PDB entry 1FZ5 | X-ray diffraction, 2.40 A resolution | chains B and C of the 6 polymer chains in the assembly

== Chain B ==
Molecule: Methane monooxygenase component A, alpha chain
From: Methylococcus capsulatus
Notes: EC 1.14.13.25
UniProt: P22869 (MEMA_METCA); numbering as in UniProt (aligned over 1-527)
Chain sequence (527 residues; numbered 1 to 527; the number before each row is that of its first residue):
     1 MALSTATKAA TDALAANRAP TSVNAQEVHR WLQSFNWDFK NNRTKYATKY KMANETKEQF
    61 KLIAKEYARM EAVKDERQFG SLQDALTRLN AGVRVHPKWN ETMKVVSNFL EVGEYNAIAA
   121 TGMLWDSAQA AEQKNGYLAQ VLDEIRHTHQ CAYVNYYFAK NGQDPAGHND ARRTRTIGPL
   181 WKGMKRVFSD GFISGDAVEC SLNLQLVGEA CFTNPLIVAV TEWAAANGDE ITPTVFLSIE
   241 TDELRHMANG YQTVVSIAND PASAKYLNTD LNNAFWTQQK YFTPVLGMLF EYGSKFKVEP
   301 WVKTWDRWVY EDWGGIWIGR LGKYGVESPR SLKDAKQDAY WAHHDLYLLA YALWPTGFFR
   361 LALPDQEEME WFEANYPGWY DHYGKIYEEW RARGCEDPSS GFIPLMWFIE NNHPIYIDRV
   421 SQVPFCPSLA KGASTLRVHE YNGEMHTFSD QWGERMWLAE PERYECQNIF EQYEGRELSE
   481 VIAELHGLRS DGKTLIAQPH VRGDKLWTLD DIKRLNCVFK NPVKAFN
Not modelled in the structure: 1-17
Swiss-Prot annotation at these positions:
  - active site: Cys-151
  - binding site (Fe cation): Glu-114, Glu-144, His-147, Glu-209, Glu-243, His-246
Bound ions: Fe2+: Glu-114, Glu-144, His-147

== Chain C ==
Molecule: Methane monooxygenase component A, beta chain
From: Methylococcus capsulatus
Notes: EC 1.14.13.25
UniProt: P18798 (MEMB_METCA); numbering as in UniProt (aligned over 1-389)
Chain sequence (389 residues; row label = number of the first residue in the row):
     1 MSMLGERRRG LTDPEMAAVI LKALPEAPLD GNNKMGYFVT PRWKRLTEYE ALTVYAQPNA
    61 DWIAGGLDWG DWTQKFHGGR PSWGNETTEL RTVDWFKHRD PLRRWHAPYV KDKAEEWRYT
   121 DRFLQGYSAD GQIRAMNPTW RDEFINRYWG AFLFNEYGLF NAHSQGAREA LSDVTRVSLA
   181 FWGFDKIDIA QMIQLERGFL AKIVPGFDES TAVPKAEWTN GEVYKSARLA VEGLWQEVFD
   241 WNESAFSVHA VYDALFGQFV RREFFQRLAP RFGDNLTPFF INQAQTYFQI AKQGVQDLYY
   301 NCLGDDPEFS DYNRTVMRNW TGKWLEPTIA ALRDFMGLFA KLPAGTTDKE EITASLYRVV
   361 DDWIEDYASR IDFKADRDQI VKAVLAGLK
Not modelled in the structure: 1
Sequence notes: conflict Arg-370 (Ala in P18798)
Bound ions: Ca2+ near Asp-348 (its only coordinating residue here)

== Chain B / chain C interface ==
Contacting residue pairs (11; chain B residue first):
  Arg-18(B) / Asp-362(C)  salt bridge
  Arg-18(B) / Glu-365(C)
  Arg-18(B) / Asp-366(C)  salt bridge
  Glu-76(B) / Lys-111(C)  salt bridge
  Arg-88(B) / Arg-9(C)
  Leu-89(B) / Arg-9(C)
  Asn-90(B) / Met-3(C)
  Asn-90(B) / Leu-4(C)
  Val-93(B) / Met-3(C)  hydrophobic
  Arg-94(B) / Leu-4(C)
  Arg-94(B) / Thr-12(C)  hydrogen bond (side chain-backbone)
Also at the interface, not in a pair above, chain B (8 interface residues in all): Gln-163
Also at the interface, not in a pair above, chain C (11 interface residues in all): Leu-11, Asp-13, Lys-292

== Summary ==
Chain B and chain C form an interface of 8 and 11 residues respectively, with 1 hydrogen bond and 3 salt
bridges. Among the polar pairs are Arg-18(B)/Asp-362(C), Arg-18(B)/Asp-366(C) and Glu-76(B)/Lys-111(C).
Here chain B is Methane monooxygenase component A, alpha chain and chain C is Methane monooxygenase component
A, beta chain, both from Methylococcus capsulatus. Entry 1FZ5 (Methane monooxygenase hydroxylase, form II
crystallized anaerobically from reduced enzyme) was determined by X-ray diffraction (same publication as 1FYZ,
1FZ0, 1FZ1, 1FZ2, 1FZ3 and 1FZ4).
